5O9K - chain A; structure by X-ray diffraction, 4.01 A resolution (low resolution: residue-level contacts below are approximate; hydrogen-bond / salt-bridge calls are withheld).

# Chain A
Protein: Translationally-controlled tumor protein
From: Mus musculus
UniProt: P63028 (TCTP_MOUSE); residues 1-172 here = UniProt positions 1-172
Sequence (180 residues; row label = number of the first residue in the row):
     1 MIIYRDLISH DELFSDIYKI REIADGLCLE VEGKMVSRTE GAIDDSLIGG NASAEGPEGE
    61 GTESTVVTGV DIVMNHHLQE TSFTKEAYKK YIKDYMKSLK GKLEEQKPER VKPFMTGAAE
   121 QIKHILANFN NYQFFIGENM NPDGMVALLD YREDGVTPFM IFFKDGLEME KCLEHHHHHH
Disordered / not traced: 39-67, 171-180
Sequence notes: expression tag (173-180)
Swiss-Prot annotation at these positions:
  - modified residue (Phosphoserine): S46, S53, S64
What the authors report for this chain:
  - interface residues: E80 to T84

# Summary
From the paper: the interface residue E80.
Chain A is Translationally-controlled tumor protein (Mus musculus); the structure, Crystal structure of Murine
Histmaine-Releasing Factor (HRF/TCTP), was determined by X-ray diffraction (same publication as 5O9L and
5O9M).
